8D52 - chains A and B; structure by X-ray diffraction, 2.02 A resolution.

Chain A:
Molecule: Parathyroid hormone/parathyroid hormone-related peptide receptor
Source organism: Homo sapiens
UniProtKB: Q03431 (PTH1R_HUMAN); residue numbers follow UniProt; this construct covers 29-60, 105-174
Amino-acid sequence (103 residues; numbered 28 to 174; 44 numbers in that range are skipped by the numbering (no residue carries them; nothing is unmodelled there); the number before each row is that of its first residue):
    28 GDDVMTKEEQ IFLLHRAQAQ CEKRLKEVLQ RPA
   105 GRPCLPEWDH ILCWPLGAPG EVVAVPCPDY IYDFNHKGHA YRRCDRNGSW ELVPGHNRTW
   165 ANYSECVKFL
Unresolved in the structure: 28-29
Construct notes: expression tag (28)
Disulfides: Cys-48/Cys-117, Cys-108/Cys-148, Cys-131/Cys-170

Chain B:
Molecule: PTHrP[1-36]
UniProtKB: P12272 (PTHR_HUMAN); residues 15-36 here correspond to UniProt positions 51-72 (UniProt number = residue number + 36)
Amino-acid sequence (22 residues; each row starts with the number of its first residue):
    15 IQDLRRRFFL HHLIAEXHTA EI
Unresolved in the structure: 36
Construct notes: engineered mutation QF0_31 (Ile67 in P12272)
Modified positions: QF0 ((3S)-3-amino-4-(naphthalen-2-yl)butanoic acid) at position 31
UniProt features mapped onto this chain:
  - region: Arg-21 to Glu-30, His-32 (Important for receptor binding)
Metal / ion sites: Zn2+ near His-26 (its only coordinating residue here)

How chain A and chain B interact:
Pairs across the interface - 47 pairs, chain A then chain B:
  Met-32(A) / Asp-17(B)
  Met-32(A) / Arg-20(B)  hydrogen bond (backbone-side chain)
  Thr-33(A) / Asp-17(B)
  Lys-34(A) / Asp-17(B)  hydrogen bond (backbone-side chain)
  Lys-34(A) / Arg-19(B)
  Lys-34(A) / Arg-20(B)
  Lys-34(A) / Phe-23(B)
  Glu-35(A) / Arg-19(B)  salt bridge
  Gln-37(A) / Arg-20(B)
  Ile-38(A) / Phe-23(B)  hydrophobic
  Leu-41(A) / Phe-23(B)  hydrophobic
  Leu-41(A) / Leu-27(B)  hydrophobic
  Asp-113(A) / QF0_31(B)
  His-114(A) / Leu-27(B)
  His-114(A) / QF0_31(B)
  Ile-115(A) / Leu-27(B)
  Ile-115(A) / Ile-28(B)  hydrophobic
  Ile-115(A) / QF0_31(B)
  Ile-135(A) / Leu-24(B)  hydrophobic
  Tyr-136(A) / Arg-20(B)
  Asp-137(A) / Arg-20(B)  salt bridge
  Asp-137(A) / Arg-21(B)  salt bridge
  Asp-137(A) / Leu-24(B)
  Phe-138(A) / Leu-24(B)  hydrophobic
  Phe-138(A) / Ile-28(B)  hydrophobic
  Val-157(A) / Thr-33(B)
  His-160(A) / Glu-35(B)  salt bridge
  Arg-162(A) / Ala-29(B)  hydrogen bond (side chain-backbone)
  Arg-162(A) / Glu-30(B)  hydrogen bond (side chain-backbone)
  Arg-162(A) / Thr-33(B)
  Arg-162(A) / Glu-35(B)  salt bridge
  Thr-163(A) / Thr-33(B)  hydrogen bond (backbone-side chain)
  Trp-164(A) / Thr-33(B)
  Trp-164(A) / Ala-34(B)
  Ala-165(A) / QF0_31(B)
  Ala-165(A) / His-32(B)
  Ala-165(A) / Thr-33(B)  hydrogen bond (backbone-side chain)
  Ala-165(A) / Ala-34(B)  hydrogen bond (backbone-backbone)
  Asn-166(A) / His-32(B)
  Tyr-167(A) / QF0_31(B)
  Tyr-167(A) / His-32(B)  hydrogen bond (backbone-side chain)
  Ser-168(A) / His-32(B)
  Phe-173(A) / Arg-21(B)
  Phe-173(A) / His-25(B)
  Phe-173(A) / Ile-28(B)  hydrophobic
  Leu-174(A) / Ile-28(B)  hydrophobic
  Leu-174(A) / His-32(B)
Other interface residues (no listed pair), chain A (27 interface residues in all): Val-171, Lys-172

Overview:
The interface between chain A and chain B involves 27 residues on one side and 16 on the other; the contacts
include 8 hydrogen bonds and 5 salt bridges. Among the polar pairs are Glu-35(A)/Arg-19(B),
Asp-137(A)/Arg-20(B) and Asp-137(A)/Arg-21(B).
Here chain A is Parathyroid hormone/parathyroid hormone-related peptide receptor (Homo sapiens) and chain B is
PTHrP[1-36]. Entry 8D52 (Parathyroid hormone 1 receptor extracellular domain complexed with a peptide ligand
containing (2-naphthyl)-beta-3-homoalanine) was determined by X-ray diffraction (same publication as 8D51).
